1Y74 - chains A and C of the 4 polymer chains in the assembly; structure by solution NMR.

== Chain A (and C) ==
Protein: lin 7 homolog b
Organism: Mus musculus
Notes: fragment: L27 domain; chain C of this document is another copy of the same molecule, construct and numbering; everything in this record applies to it too
UniProtKB: O88951 (LIN7B_MOUSE); residues 17-73 here correspond to UniProt positions 8-64 (UniProt number = residue number - 9)
Chain sequence (57 residues; row label = number of the first residue in the row):
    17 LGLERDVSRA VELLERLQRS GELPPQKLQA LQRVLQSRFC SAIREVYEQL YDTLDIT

== Chain A / chain C interface ==
Pairs across the interface (13):
  R54(A) with T69(C)
  F55(A) with L66(C); T69(C)
  A58(A) with Q65(C)
  I59(A) with V62(C); L66(C)
  V62(A) with I59(C); V62(C)
  Q65(A) with A58(C)
  L66(A) with F55(C); I59(C)
  T69(A) with R54(C); F55(C)
Also at the interface, not in a pair above, chain A (9 interface residues in all): L70
Also at the interface, not in a pair above, chain C (9 interface residues in all): L70

== Summary ==
Chain A and chain C each contribute 9 residues to their interface.
Chain A and chain C are both lin 7 homolog b (Mus musculus); the structure, Solution Structure of
mLin-2/mLin-7 L27 Domain Complex, was determined by solution NMR (same publication as 1Y76).
